4OR4 - chain A; structure by X-ray diffraction, 2.21 A resolution.

# Chain A
Protein: Polymerase basic protein 2
Source organism: influenza B virus
Notes: fragment: cap-binding domain; engineered mutation(s): Q325F
Amino-acid sequence (169 residues; each row starts with the number of its first residue):
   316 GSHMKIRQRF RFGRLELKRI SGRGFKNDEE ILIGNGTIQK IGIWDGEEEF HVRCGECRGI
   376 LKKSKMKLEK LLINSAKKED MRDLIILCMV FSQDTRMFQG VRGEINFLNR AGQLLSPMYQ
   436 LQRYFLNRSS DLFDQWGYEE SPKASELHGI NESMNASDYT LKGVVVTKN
Disordered / not traced: 316-321
Ligand contacts: 7N-methyl-8-hydroguanosine-5'-diphosphate (M7G): Phe327, Arg334, Lys341, Gly357, Trp359, Glu363, Phe365, Lys378, Phe406, Ser431, Pro432, Met433, Tyr434
Reported in the primary citation:
  - binding site for 7N-methyl-8-hydroguanosine-5'-diphosphate: Phe325, Phe327, Arg334, Lys341, Trp359, Glu363, Phe406, Ser431, Met433

# Summary
Ligands of chain A: 7N-methyl-8-hydroguanosine-5'-diphosphate. From the paper: a binding site for
7N-methyl-8-hydroguanosine-5'-diphosphate at Phe325, Phe327 and Arg334 among others.
Chain A is Polymerase basic protein 2 (influenza B virus); the structure, Structure of Influenza B PB2
cap-binding domain with Q325F mutation complex with m7GDP, was determined by X-ray diffraction (same
publication as 4OR6 and 4Q46).
